PDB entry 4FSE | X-ray diffraction, 2.65 A resolution | chain A

== Chain A ==
Name: Beta-secretase 1
Source organism: Homo sapiens
Notes: EC 3.4.23.46
UniProtKB: P56817 (BACE1_HUMAN); residues 1-441 here correspond to UniProt positions 14-454 (UniProt number = residue number + 13)
Sequence (455 residues; row label = number of the first residue in the row; numbers below 1 keep their minus sign (Met-13 is residue -13)):
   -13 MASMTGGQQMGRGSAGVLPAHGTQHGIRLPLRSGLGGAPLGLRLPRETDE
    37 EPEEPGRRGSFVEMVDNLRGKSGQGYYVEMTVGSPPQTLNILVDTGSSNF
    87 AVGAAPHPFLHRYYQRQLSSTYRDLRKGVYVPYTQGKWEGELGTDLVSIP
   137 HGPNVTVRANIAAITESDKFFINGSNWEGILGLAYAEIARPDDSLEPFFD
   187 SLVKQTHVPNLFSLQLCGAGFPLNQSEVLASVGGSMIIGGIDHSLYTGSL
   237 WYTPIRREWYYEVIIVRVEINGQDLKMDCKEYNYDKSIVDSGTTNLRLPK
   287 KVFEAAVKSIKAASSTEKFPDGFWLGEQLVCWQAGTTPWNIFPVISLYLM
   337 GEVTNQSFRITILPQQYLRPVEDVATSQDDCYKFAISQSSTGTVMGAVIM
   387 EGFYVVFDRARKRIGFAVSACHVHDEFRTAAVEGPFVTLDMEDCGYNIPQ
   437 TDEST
Not modelled in the structure: -13 to 46, 434-441
Construct notes: expression tag (-13 to 0)
Swiss-Prot annotation at these positions:
  - active site: Asp80, Asp276
  - modified residue (N6-acetyllysine): Lys113, Lys262, Lys266, Lys272, Lys286, Lys287, Lys294
  - glycosylation (N-linked (GlcNAc...) asparagine): Asn140, Asn159, Asn210, Asn341
Disulfide bonds: Cys203-Cys407, Cys265-Cys430, Cys317-Cys367
Residues lining bound ligands: 0VA (N-[N-(4-amino-3,5-dichlorobenzyl)carbamimidoyl]-3-(4-methoxyphenyl)-5-methyl-1,2-thiazole-4-carboxamide): Leu78, Asp80, Gly82, Tyr119, Thr120, Gln121, Gly122, Lys123, Lys155, Phe156, Ile158, Trp163, Ile166, Tyr246, Lys272, Ile274, Asp276, Gly278, Thr279, Arg283, Thr377, Val380

== Summary ==
Ligands of chain A: compound 0VA. From UniProt: active-site residues Asp80 and Asp276.
Chain A is Beta-secretase 1 (Homo sapiens); the structure, crystal structure of beta-site app-cleaving enzyme
1 (bace-wt) complex with N-(N-(4-amino-3,5- dichlorobenzyl)carbamimidoyl)-3-(4-methoxyphenyl)-5-
methyl-4-isothiazolecarboxamide, was determined by X-ray diffraction together with 4FSL from the same study.
